Entry 7OYQ (X-ray diffraction, 1.15 A resolution); this record covers chains A and C of the 3 polymer chains in the assembly.

Chain A:
Name: Carbonic anhydrase 2
From: Homo sapiens
Notes: EC 4.2.1.1
Reference sequence: P00918 (CAH2_HUMAN); residue numbers follow UniProt; this construct covers 1-260
Amino-acid sequence (260 residues; each row starts with the number of its first residue):
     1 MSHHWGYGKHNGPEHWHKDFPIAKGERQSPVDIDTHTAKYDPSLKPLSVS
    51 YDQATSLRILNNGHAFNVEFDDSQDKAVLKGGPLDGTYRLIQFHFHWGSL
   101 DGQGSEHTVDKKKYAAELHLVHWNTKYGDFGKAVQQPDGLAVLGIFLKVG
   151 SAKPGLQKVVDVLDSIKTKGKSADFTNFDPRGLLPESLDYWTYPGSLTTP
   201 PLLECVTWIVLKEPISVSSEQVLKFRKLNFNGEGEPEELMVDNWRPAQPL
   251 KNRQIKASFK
Not modelled in the structure: 1-3
UniProt features mapped onto this chain:
  - active site: H64 (Proton donor/acceptor)
  - binding site (Zn(2+)): H94, H96, H119
  - binding site (substrate): T198, T199
  - site: Y7 (Fine-tunes the proton-transfer properties of H-64), N62 (Fine-tunes the proton-transfer properties of H-64), N67 (Fine-tunes the proton-transfer properties of H-64), Q92 (Involved in the binding of some activators, including histamine and L-histidine)
  - modified residue: S2 (N-acetylserine), S165 (Phosphoserine), S172 (Phosphoserine)
  - natural variant: K18 (K18E: In Jogjakarta), Q92 (Q92P: In OPTB3), H94 (H94Y: In OPTB3 loss of activity), H107 (H107Y: In OPTB3), G144 (G144R: In OPTB3), P236 (P236H: In Melbourne)
  - mutagenesis: W5 (W5A: Impaired activity, not rescued by 4-methylimidazole (4-MI); when associated with W-64), Y7 (Y7F: Enhanced activity; Y7H: Reduced proton transfer rate), N62 (N62A: Reduced activity; N62D: Strongly reduced activity; N62H: Reduced proton transfer; when associated with A-64; N62L: Reduced activity; N62T: Reduced activity; N62V: Reduced activity), H64 (H64A: Reduced CO(2) hydrase activity, rescued by 4-methylimidazole (4-MI). Reduced proton transfer; when associated with H-62. Enhanced proton transfer; when associated with H-67 ...), A65 (A65F: Reduced activity; A65S: 2-fold decrease in enzyme efficiency, as determined by kcat/KM ratio, and efficiently inhibited by chlorzolamide; when associated with Q-67), N67 (N67H: Enhanced proton transfer; when associated with A-64; N67L: Reduced activity ...), H94 (H94C/D/E/N/Q: Strongly reduced CO(2) hydrase and p-nitrophenyl acetate esterase activities, impaired stability of zinc binding), E106 (E106A/Q: Strongly reduced CO(2) hydrase activity; E106D: Normal CO(2) hydrase activity), E117 (E117Q: Strongly reduced activity and sulfonamide affinity), H119 (H119D/N/Q: Reduced activity; H119E: Strongly reduced activity), V121 (V121A/G/I/L/S: Reduced CO(2) hydrase and p-nitrophenyl acetate esterase activities; V121K/R: Strongly reduced CO(2) hydrase and p-nitrophenyl acetate esterase activities), V142 (V142F/Y: Strongly impaired activity; V142G: Weakly impaired activity; V142H: Impaired activity), 4 further mutagenesis entries in UniProt
Bound ions: Zn2+: H94, H96, H119 (shared with 65T_1(C) of chain C)

Chain C:
Name: Hit3-t2 (MH174)
Amino-acid sequence (3 residues; numbered 1 to 3; the number before each row is that of its first residue):
     1 XSL
Modified residues: 65T ((2E)-2-[(4-sulfamoylphenyl)methoxyimino]ethanoic acid) at position 1
Bound ions: Zn2+: 65T_1 (shared with H94(A), H96(A), H119(A) of chain A)

Interface between chain A and chain C:
Residue-residue contacts (15; chain A residue first):
  Q92(A) - 65T_1(C)
  H94(A) - 65T_1(C)
  H96(A) - 65T_1(C)
  H119(A) - 65T_1(C)
  V121(A) - 65T_1(C)
  F130(A) - 65T_1(C)
  F130(A) - L3(C)
  G131(A) - L3(C)
  V134(A) - 65T_1(C)
  V142(A) - 65T_1(C)
  L197(A) - 65T_1(C)
  T198(A) - 65T_1(C)
  T199(A) - 65T_1(C)
  P201(A) - 65T_1(C)
  W208(A) - 65T_1(C)
Also at the interface, not in a pair above, chain A (17 interface residues in all): E106, S196, L203
Also at the interface, not in a pair above, chain C (3 interface residues in all): S2

In short:
17 residues of chain A face 3 of chain C across their interface. The Zn2+ site is built by H94(A), H96(A),
H119(A) and 65T_1(C). UniProt lists active-site residue H64(A), 3 Zn2+-binding residues, substrate-binding
residues T198(A) and T199(A) and 16 mutagenesis sites on chain A.
Here chain A is Carbonic anhydrase 2 (Homo sapiens) and chain C is Hit3-t2 (MH174). Entry 7OYQ (Carbonic
anhydrase II in complex with Hit3-t2 (MH174)) was determined by X-ray diffraction together with 7OYM, 7OYN,
7OYO, 7OYP and 7OYR from the same study.
